PDB entry 3G6R | X-ray diffraction, 2.30 A resolution | chains C and A of the 4 polymer chains in the assembly

== Chain C ==
Molecule: 18-nt DNA strand
Sequence (18 nucleotides; numbered 1 to 18; the number before each row is that of its first residue):
     1 CCAGAACAGG GTGTTCTG

== Chain A ==
Protein: Glucocorticoid receptor
Source organism: Rattus norvegicus
UniProtKB: P06536 (GCR_RAT); residue numbers follow UniProt; this construct covers 440-525
Sequence (90 residues; each row starts with the number of its first residue):
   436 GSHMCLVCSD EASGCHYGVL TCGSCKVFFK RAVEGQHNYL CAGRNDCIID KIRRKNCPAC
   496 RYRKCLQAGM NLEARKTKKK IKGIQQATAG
Unresolved in the structure: 436, 516-525
Sequence notes: expression tag (436-439)
Metal / ion sites: Zn2+ site 1: Cys440, Cys443, Cys457, Cys460; Zn2+ site 2: Cys476, Cys482, Cys492, Cys495
Reported in the primary citation:
  - mutagenesis - R510A, K514A: decreased binding to DNA
  - mutagenesis - K514A: unchanged signaling
  - mutagenesis - H472A, R510A: increased signaling
  - mutagenesis - H472R: decreased signaling
  - mutagenesis - G470A, N473A: decreased signaling in response to Pal
  - mutagenesis - G470A: decreased signaling in response to Tat

== Interface between chain C and chain A ==
Contacting residue pairs - 11 pairs, chain C then chain A:
  DT12(C) with Arg466(A), base contact; Lys490(A), phosphate contact; Pro493(A), phosphate contact
  DG13(C) with Ser459(A), sugar contact; Val462(A), base contact; Arg466(A), hydrogen bond to the base; Arg489(A), salt bridge to the phosphate; Lys490(A), phosphate contact; Arg496(A), salt bridge to the phosphate
  DT14(C) with Gly458(A), base contact; Val462(A), base contact
Also at the interface, not in a pair above, chain C (4 interface residues in all): DG18
Also at the interface, not in a pair above, chain A (10 interface residues in all): Phe463, Arg510

== Summary ==
4 residues of chain C and 10 residues of chain A are in contact, with 1 hydrogen bond and 2 salt bridges.
Among the polar pairs are DG13(C)-Arg466(A), DG13(C)-Arg489(A) and DG13(C)-Arg496(A). The paper reports that
R510A and K514A of chain A reduce binding to DNA; H472A and R510A of chain A increase signaling; 6
substitutions were tested in all.
Here chain C is an 18-nt DNA strand and chain A is Glucocorticoid receptor (Rattus norvegicus). Entry 3G6R (GR
DNA binding domain:FKBP5 complex-52, 18bp) was determined by X-ray diffraction (same publication as 3FYL,
3G6P, 3G6Q, 3G6T, 3G6U, 3G8U and 8 further entries).
